Entry 5VY9 (electron microscopy, 6.70 A resolution (low resolution: residue-level contacts below are approximate; hydrogen-bond / salt-bridge calls are withheld)); this record covers chains A and B of the 7 polymer chains in the assembly.

Chain A (and B):
Protein: Heat shock protein 104
From: Saccharomyces cerevisiae (strain ATCC 204508 / S288c)
Notes: chain B of this document is another copy of the same molecule, construct and numbering; everything in this record applies to it too
Reference sequence: P31539 (HS104_YEAST); residues 1-908 here = UniProt positions 1-908
Chain sequence (908 residues; each row starts with the number of its first residue):
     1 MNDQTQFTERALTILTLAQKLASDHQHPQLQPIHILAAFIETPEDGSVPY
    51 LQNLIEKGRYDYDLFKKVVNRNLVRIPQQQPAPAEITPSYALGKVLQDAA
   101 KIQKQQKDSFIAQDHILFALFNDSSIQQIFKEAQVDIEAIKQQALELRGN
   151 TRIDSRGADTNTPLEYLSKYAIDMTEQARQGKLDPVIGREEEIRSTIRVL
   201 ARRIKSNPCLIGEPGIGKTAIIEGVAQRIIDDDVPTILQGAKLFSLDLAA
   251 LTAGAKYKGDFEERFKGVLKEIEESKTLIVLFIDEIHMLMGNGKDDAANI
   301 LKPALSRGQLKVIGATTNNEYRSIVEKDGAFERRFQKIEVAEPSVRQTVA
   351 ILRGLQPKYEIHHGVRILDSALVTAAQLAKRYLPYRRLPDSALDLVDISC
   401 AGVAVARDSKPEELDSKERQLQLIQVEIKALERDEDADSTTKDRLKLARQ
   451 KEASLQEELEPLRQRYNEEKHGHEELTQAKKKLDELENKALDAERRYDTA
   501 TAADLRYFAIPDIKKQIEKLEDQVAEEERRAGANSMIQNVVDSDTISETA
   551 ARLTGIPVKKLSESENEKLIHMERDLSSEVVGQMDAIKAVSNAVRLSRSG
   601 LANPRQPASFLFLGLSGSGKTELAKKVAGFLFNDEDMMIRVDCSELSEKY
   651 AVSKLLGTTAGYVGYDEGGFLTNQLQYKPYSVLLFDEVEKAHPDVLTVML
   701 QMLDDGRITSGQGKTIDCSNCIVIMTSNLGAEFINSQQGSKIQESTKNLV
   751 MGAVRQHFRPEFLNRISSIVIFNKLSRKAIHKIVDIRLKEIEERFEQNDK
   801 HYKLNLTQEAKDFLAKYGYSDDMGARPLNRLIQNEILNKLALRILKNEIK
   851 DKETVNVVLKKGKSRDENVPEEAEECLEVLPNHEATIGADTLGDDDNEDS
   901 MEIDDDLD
Unresolved in the structure: 1-5, 150-165, 860-873, 885-908
Residues lining bound ligands:
  - ATP-gamma-S (AGS; phosphothiophosphoric acid-adenylate ester), molecule 1: Pro185, Val186, Ile187, Arg189, Pro214, Gly215, Ile216, Gly217, Lys218, Thr219, Ala220, Glu223, Ile351, Pro389, Leu393
  - ATP-gamma-S (AGS), molecule 2: Ile204, Arg333, Arg334
  - ATP-gamma-S (AGS), molecule 3: Val580, Val581, Gln583, Ser616, Gly617, Ser618, Gly619, Lys620, Thr621, Glu622, Arg640, Ile780, Ile783, Arg787, Tyr819, Met823, Gly824, Ala825, Arg826
Reported in the primary citation:
  - mutagenesis - N728A (Kd 33nM): increased binding to ATP
  - mutagenesis - T317A (Kd > 2muM): unchanged binding to ATP
  - mutagenesis - T317A (Kd 1.4muM): decreased binding to ATPgammaS
  - mutagenesis - N728A (Kd 16-20nM): unchanged binding to ATPgammaS
  - mutagenesis - T317A (Kd 1.4muM): decreased binding to ATP-gamma-S
  - mutagenesis - N728A (Kd 16-20nM): unchanged binding to ATP-gamma-S

Interface between chain A and chain B:
Contacting residue pairs (108; chain A residue first):
  Lys104(A) - Gln106(B)
  Lys104(A) - Glu138(B)
  Lys104(A) - Lys141(B)
  Gln105(A) - Gln105(B)
  Gln105(A) - Gln106(B)
  Gln106(A) - Gln105(B)
  Gln106(A) - Lys107(B)
  Lys107(A) - Gln106(B)
  Lys107(A) - Asp108(B)
  Leu145(A) - Lys107(B)
  Gly149(A) - Lys107(B)
  Arg198(A) - Ile398(B)
  Arg198(A) - Ala401(B)
  Arg198(A) - Val405(B)
  Ala201(A) - His362(B)
  Ala201(A) - His363(B)
  Arg202(A) - His362(B)
  Arg202(A) - His363(B)
  Arg202(A) - Asp394(B)
  Arg202(A) - Asp397(B)
  Arg202(A) - Ile398(B)
  Arg202(A) - Ala401(B)
  Arg203(A) - Asp184(B)
  Arg203(A) - Lys358(B)
  Arg203(A) - Tyr359(B)
  Arg203(A) - His362(B)
  Arg203(A) - His363(B)
  Arg203(A) - Asp397(B)
  Ile204(A) - Tyr359(B)
  Ile204(A) - Asp397(B)
  Lys205(A) - Asp390(B)
  Lys205(A) - Asp394(B)
  Pro235(A) - Asp408(B)
  Thr236(A) - Asp408(B)
  Ile237(A) - His362(B)
  Tyr257(A) - Lys256(B)
  Tyr257(A) - Tyr257(B)
  Lys258(A) - Thr252(B)
  Lys258(A) - Ala255(B)
  Lys258(A) - Lys256(B)
  Gly259(A) - Thr252(B)
  Gly259(A) - Ala253(B)
  Gly259(A) - Ala255(B)
  Gly259(A) - Lys256(B)
  Asp260(A) - Lys256(B)
  Glu262(A) - Ala253(B)
  Glu263(A) - Ala253(B)
  Glu263(A) - Lys256(B)
  Lys266(A) - Lys169(B)
  Glu274(A) - Lys107(B)
  Lys294(A) - Glu285(B)
  Asp296(A) - Leu248(B)
  Asp296(A) - Leu251(B)
  Asp296(A) - Thr252(B)
  Asp296(A) - Met288(B)
  Ile300(A) - Leu248(B)
  Leu301(A) - Leu248(B)
  Leu301(A) - Ala249(B)
  Arg307(A) - Glu223(B)
  Arg322(A) - Asp666(B)
  Arg322(A) - Tyr677(B)
  Gly329(A) - Pro214(B)
  Glu332(A) - Arg386(B)
  Arg333(A) - Pro214(B)
  Arg333(A) - Tyr385(B)
  Arg333(A) - Arg386(B)
  Thr499(A) - Gln422(B)
  Ala503(A) - Val426(B)
  Asp504(A) - Lys429(B)
  Arg506(A) - Val426(B)
  Tyr507(A) - Lys429(B)
  Tyr507(A) - Ala430(B)
  Tyr507(A) - Arg433(B)
  Phe508(A) - Ala430(B)
  Asn566(A) - Leu845(B)
  Arg595(A) - Leu845(B)
  Leu596(A) - Ala841(B)
  Leu596(A) - Leu845(B)
  Ser599(A) - Leu845(B)
  Leu601(A) - Phe795(B)
  Leu601(A) - Leu837(B)
  Leu601(A) - Ala841(B)
  Leu601(A) - Ile844(B)
  Ala602(A) - Gln833(B)
  Asn603(A) - Gln833(B)
  Gln606(A) - Gln833(B)
  Tyr650(A) - Glu645(B)
  Leu656(A) - Glu645(B)
  Thr659(A) - Lys649(B)
  Thr659(A) - Ala651(B)
  Thr659(A) - Val652(B)
  Thr659(A) - Ser653(B)
  Ala660(A) - Ala651(B)
  Ala660(A) - Val652(B)
  Ala660(A) - Val663(B)
  Gly661(A) - Thr658(B)
  Gly661(A) - Val663(B)
  Tyr662(A) - Val663(B)
  Tyr665(A) - Val663(B)
  Gln701(A) - Asp642(B)
  Asp705(A) - Arg640(B)
  Arg707(A) - Asp636(B)
  Gly711(A) - Val652(B)
  Gly711(A) - Ser653(B)
  Gln712(A) - Val652(B)
  Gly713(A) - Phe670(B)
  Gly713(A) - Gln674(B)
  Asn764(A) - Arg830(B)
Interface residues without a listed pair, chain A (66 interface residues in all): Lys141, Ala304, Glu326, Val663, Val698, Ser710
Interface residues without a listed pair, chain B (69 interface residues in all): Ile137, Gly215, Thr219, His287, Gly402, Gln425, Gly657, Tyr662, Gly669, Asn838

Summary:
66 residues of chain A face 69 of chain B across their interface. Bound to chain A: 3 copies of ATP-gamma-S.
From the paper: N728A of chain A increases binding to ATP; T317A of chain A reduces binding to ATPgammaS.
Both chains are Heat shock protein 104 (Saccharomyces cerevisiae (strain ATCC 204508 / S288c)). Entry 5VY9 (S.
cerevisiae Hsp104:casein complex, Middle Domain Conformation) was determined by electron microscopy (same
publication as 5VJH, 5VY8 and 5VYA).
